Entry 7M2T (X-ray diffraction, 2.71 A resolution); this record covers chains A and J of the 109 polymer chains in the assembly.

== Chain A (and J) ==
Name: Coat protein
From: Satellite tobacco mosaic virus
Notes: chain J of this document is another copy of the same molecule, construct and numbering; everything in this record applies to it too
Reference sequence: P17574 (COAT_STMV); residues 1-159 here = UniProt positions 1-159
Amino-acid sequence (159 residues; each row starts with the number of its first residue):
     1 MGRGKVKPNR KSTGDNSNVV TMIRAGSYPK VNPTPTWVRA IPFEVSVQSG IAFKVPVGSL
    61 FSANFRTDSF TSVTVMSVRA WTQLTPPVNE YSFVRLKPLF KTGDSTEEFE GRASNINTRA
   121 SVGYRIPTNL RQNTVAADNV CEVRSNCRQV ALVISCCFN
Unresolved in the structure: 1-15

== Chain A / chain J interface ==
Pairs across the interface (7; chain A residue first):
  Lys-30(A) with Met-22(J); Arg-24(J); Ala-25(J)
  Thr-36(A) with Val-19(J)
  Met-76(A) with Asn-18(J)
  Arg-131(A) with Asn-18(J), hydrogen bond
  Cys-157(A) with Val-19(J), hydrophobic
Other interface residues (no listed pair), chain A (8 interface residues in all): Val-31, Thr-74, Asn-159
Other interface residues (no listed pair), chain J (6 interface residues in all): Val-20

== In short ==
8 residues of chain A face 6 of chain J across their interface, with 1 hydrogen bond. The hydrogen-bonded pair
is Arg-131(A)/Asn-18(J).
Chain A and chain J are both Coat protein (Satellite tobacco mosaic virus); the structure, Crystallographic
Structure of the Monoclinic Form of Satellite Tobacco Mosaic Virus, was determined by X-ray diffraction,
deposited together with 5BKL, 5BKN, 7M2V, 7M3T, 7M50 and 7M57.
